PDB entry 5GMK | electron microscopy, 3.40 A resolution | chains L and a of the 45 polymer chains in the assembly

[Chain L]
Molecule: U2 snRNA
Source organism: Saccharomyces cerevisiae S288c
Sequence (1175 nucleotides; numbered 1 to 1175; the number before each row is that of its first residue):
     1 ACGAAUCUCUUUGCCUUUUGGCUUAGAUCAAGUGUAGUAUCUGUUCUUUU
    51 CAGUGUAACAACUGAAAUGACCUCAAUGAGGCUCAUUACCUUUUAAUUUG
   101 UUACAAUACACAUUUUUUGGCACCCAAAAUAAUAAAAUGGACGGGAAGAG
   151 ACUUUUUAAGCAAGUUGUUUUCCGCUAAUGUCAGGUCUCACUACUUUUUG
   201 CUGCUAUUUUUCUUCGCUCAUGGUUUCUUCAUAAGGCGUUUUUAUGAUGG
   251 UUUUUCGAAAUUGGUUUUUGAGACGACGGUUGCUCAAGGUUAUUGUUUUU
   301 GUUUUCUUCUGGUUGUUUUCUAUUUUCUUUUUUUUAGCUUUCUGUUUCUC
   351 CCUUAGUUUGGCUUUUUGCUUCAUACUCUUCCCUGUCUUUCCGAGCCGUU
   401 UAUGUCCAACGCGGGAUUUGGUUUUUCUUUAUCGAUGGGAAGAAAUGGUG
   451 CUAUAGUAGGUUGGGAGAUAAUAUUUAUGGUAUGGGGUGCUAGUGCGGAU
   501 GGGGCGCUCUUAUUGUUGAUUUCUUCGCUCGUCUUCUUUUUCUGGUGGCG
   551 CUGCAAGAGGAAGUUUUUCGACUUUGUUAUGAUUUUUGGUUUGCAAGGAA
   601 AGGUGUCUUACGAUUCUUUUUUUGAUGUAAUAGGAUAAGCUUGCUUAUCC
   651 CCCAAGUAUCGGCCAAAGUUGUUGAUUUUCCUUUUGAAGUGUCCUCGGUU
   701 UGAGGGGGUGUAGGGUGGGGUUGGUCUACAAUAAGAGUGUUCCAUUGUUA
   751 ACGUGCUGGCGUCUUUUACUAUAUUUUUUUUCCCAGUUUAUUUUGUGCUU
   801 AUUUUCUCAUUGAGGAGAAGGAGCUCUUCUCGCAGGAUAUAAAUGGAGGU
   851 UUGCUAAAGGGGAGGAGAUGUGUUUGUGAGAAUACUGCUGAGAGAGUUCU
   901 GGAAGAGAAAAAAAGGAGGCAAUGGAAGGCGUUUGCUGGGAAAAGAGAAG
   951 AGCCAUGACUGCAUCUGUUGUUUCAAGGCCAGUUUUAUUAACCGCCUAUG
  1001 UCAUAGAGGCGUUUUUUUUGGAGGGAUUUGAAGAAUGCCGGCGGCAUCAA
  1051 GAAACGGACUUGAUGGUUGACGCCUGUUUUUAAAGUUAGAGACGUCGCGA
  1101 CCCUCGCACUUGUGGAGUCGUUCUUGACUUUUACUUUGGUCGCUUGAUGU
  1151 UUCUCUCGUCUUCCCGUUCGCUCUU
Disordered / not traced: 49-53, 64-65, 76-77, 86-95, 108-109, 124-1095, 1121-1175

[Chain a]
Molecule: U2 small nuclear ribonucleoprotein B''
Source organism: Saccharomyces cerevisiae S288C
UniProt: P40567 (MSL1_YEAST); residue numbers follow UniProt; this construct covers 1-111
Sequence (111 residues; each row starts with the number of its first residue):
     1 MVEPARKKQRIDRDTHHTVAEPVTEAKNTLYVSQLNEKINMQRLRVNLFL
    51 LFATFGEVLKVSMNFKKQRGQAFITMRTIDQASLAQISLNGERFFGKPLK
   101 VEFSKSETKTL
Disordered / not traced: 1-28, 59-60

[Interface between chain L and chain a]
Pairs across the interface (39):
  G1097(L) - Asn40(a)  phosphate contact
  C1101(L) - Lys38(a)  base contact
  C1102(L) - Lys38(a)  base contact
  U1104(L) - Glu37(a)  base contact
  U1104(L) - Arg69(a)  hydrogen bond to the base
  C1105(L) - Gln34(a)  base contact
  C1105(L) - Lys97(a)  base contact
  G1106(L) - Tyr31(a)  base contact
  G1106(L) - Ser33(a)  base contact
  G1106(L) - Gln34(a)  hydrogen bond to the base
  G1106(L) - Lys67(a)  hydrogen bond to the sugar
  G1106(L) - Arg69(a)  hydrogen bond to the base
  G1106(L) - Gly70(a)  base contact
  G1106(L) - Gln71(a)  base contact
  C1107(L) - Tyr31(a)  stacking on the base
  C1107(L) - Gln71(a)  sugar contact
  C1107(L) - Glu102(a)  base contact
  C1107(L) - Phe103(a)  hydrogen bond to the base
  C1107(L) - Ser104(a)  base contact
  C1107(L) - Lys105(a)  hydrogen bond to the base
  A1108(L) - Val61(a)  sugar contact
  A1108(L) - Lys67(a)  salt bridge to the phosphate
  A1108(L) - Gln68(a)  sugar contact
  A1108(L) - Phe73(a)  base contact
  A1108(L) - Ser106(a)  hydrogen bond to the base
  A1108(L) - Glu107(a)  hydrogen bond to the base
  A1108(L) - Thr108(a)  hydrogen bond to the base
  C1109(L) - Val61(a)  sugar contact
  C1109(L) - Thr108(a)  base contact
  C1109(L) - Lys109(a)  base contact
  U1110(L) - Val61(a)  base contact
  U1110(L) - Ser62(a)  hydrogen bond to the base
  U1110(L) - Met63(a)  base contact
  U1113(L) - Met41(a)  phosphate contact
  U1113(L) - Asn64(a)  hydrogen bond to the sugar
  U1113(L) - Arg69(a)  sugar contact
  G1114(L) - Lys38(a)  hydrogen bond to the base
  G1114(L) - Arg69(a)  salt bridge to the phosphate
  G1115(L) - Lys38(a)  base contact
Interface residues without a listed pair, chain a (29 interface residues in all): Thr29, Leu35, Thr110

[Summary]
13 residues of chain L face 29 of chain a across their interface; the contacts include 12 hydrogen bonds, 2
salt bridges and 1 aromatic stacking contact. Polar pairs include U1104(L)-Arg69(a), G1106(L)-Gln34(a) and
G1106(L)-Arg69(a).
Here chain L is U2 snRNA (Saccharomyces cerevisiae S288c) and chain a is U2 small nuclear ribonucleoprotein
B'' (Saccharomyces cerevisiae S288C). Entry 5GMK (Cryo-EM structure of the Catalytic Step I spliceosome (C
complex) at 3.4 angstrom resolution) was determined by electron microscopy.
